7C3T - chains A and B; structure by X-ray diffraction, 2.07 A resolution.

# Chain A (and B)
Molecule: Cytidine and deoxycytidylate deaminase zinc-binding region
Organism: Nitrosomonas europaea (strain ATCC 19718 / CIP 103999 / KCTC 2705 / NBRC 14298)
Notes: chain B of this document is another copy of the same molecule, construct and numbering; everything in this record applies to it too
UniProt: Q82Y41 (Q82Y41_NITEU); numbering as in UniProt (aligned over 1-193)
Chain sequence (195 residues; row label = number of the first residue in the row; numbers below 1 keep their minus sign (Gly-1 is residue -1)):
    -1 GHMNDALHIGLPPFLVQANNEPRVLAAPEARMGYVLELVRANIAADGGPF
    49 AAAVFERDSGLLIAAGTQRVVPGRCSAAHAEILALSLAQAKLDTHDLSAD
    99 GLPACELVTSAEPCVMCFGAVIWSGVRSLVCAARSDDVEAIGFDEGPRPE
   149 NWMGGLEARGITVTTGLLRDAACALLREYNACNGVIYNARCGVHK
Not modelled in the structure: -1 to 2, 190-193 (chain B: 182-193)
Cystine bridges: Cys180-Cys189
Differences from the reference sequence: expression tag (-1 to 0); engineered mutation Gln66 (Asn in Q82Y41)
Bound ions: Zn2+: His77, Cys112, Cys115
Residues lining bound ligands: 8-azaguanine (AZG; 5-amino-1H-[1,2,3]triazolo[4,5-d]pyrimidin-7-ol): Phe48, Gln66, His77, Ala78, Glu79, Cys112, Val136, Phe141, Asp142, Glu143
Reported in the primary citation:
  - conformationally variable residues (side-chain flip): Gln66
  - binding site for 8-azaguanine: Glu143
  - mutagenesis - N66Q: abolished catalytic activity on guanine
  - mutagenesis - N66Q, E143D: abolished catalytic activity on ammeline
  - catalytic residues: Glu79 (citing earlier work)
  - mutagenesis - E79A, E143A, E143L, E143Q: abolished catalytic activity
  - catalytic residues: Glu143
  - mutagenesis - F48A (1000-fold), E143D (100-fold): decreased catalytic activity on guanine
  - mutagenesis - E143D: decreased binding to ammeline
  - mutagenesis - E110A: unchanged catalytic activity on guanine
  - mutagenesis - E110A: unchanged catalytic activity on ammeline
  - mutagenesis - F141A (10,000-fold): decreased catalytic activity
  - mutagenesis - F141A: decreased binding to 8-azaguanine
  - mutagenesis - E143L, E143Q: unchanged stability

# Interface between chain A and chain B
Residue-residue contacts - 86 pairs, chain A then chain B:
  Asp3(A) with Leu9(B)
  Ala4(A) with His6(B); Ile7(B); Leu9(B); Leu85(B)
  Leu5(A) with Leu5(B); His6(B); Ile7(B), hydrogen bond (backbone-backbone); Leu81(B), hydrophobic; Ser84(B)
  His6(A) with Ala4(B); Leu5(B); His6(B)
  Ile7(A) with Ala4(B); Leu5(B), hydrogen bond (backbone-backbone)
  Gly8(A) with Asp3(B)
  Leu9(A) with Asn2(B); Asp3(B), hydrogen bond (backbone-backbone); Ala4(B), hydrophobic
  Val14(A) with Asn2(B); Asp3(B)
  Asn18(A) with Asn2(B)
  Val68(A) with His93(B)
  Val69(A) with His93(B)
  Arg72(A) with Gln87(B); Asp91(B), salt bridge; Thr92(B); His93(B)
  Cys73(A) with Ser84(B); Gln87(B); His93(B)
  Ser74(A) with Gln87(B), hydrogen bond; His93(B); Trp121(B); Ser122(B)
  Ala75(A) with Ser84(B)
  His77(A) with Trp121(B)
  Leu81(A) with Leu5(B), hydrophobic
  Ser84(A) with Leu5(B); Cys73(B); Ala75(B)
  Leu85(A) with Ala4(B); Leu5(B), hydrophobic
  Gln87(A) with Arg72(B); Cys73(B); Ser74(B), hydrogen bond
  Ala88(A) with His0(B); Arg72(B)
  Lys89(A) with His0(B)
  Asp91(A) with Arg72(B), salt bridge
  Thr92(A) with Arg72(B)
  His93(A) with Val68(B); Arg72(B); Cys73(B); Ser74(B)
  Cys112(A) with Trp121(B), hydrogen bond
  Val113(A) with Val113(B), hydrophobic; Gly117(B)
  Met114(A) with Met114(B); Gly117(B); Ala118(B), hydrophobic; Trp121(B)
  Phe116(A) with Pro145(B)
  Gly117(A) with Val113(B); Met114(B)
  Ala118(A) with Met114(B), hydrophobic
  Ile120(A) with Pro145(B)
  Trp121(A) with Ser74(B); His77(B); Cys112(B); Met114(B); Asp142(B); Glu143(B); Gly144(B)
  Ser122(A) with Ser74(B)
  Asp142(A) with Trp121(B)
  Glu143(A) with Trp121(B)
  Gly144(A) with Trp121(B)
  Pro145(A) with Phe116(B); Ile120(B); Pro147(B); Arg157(B)
  Arg146(A) with Pro147(B)
  Pro147(A) with Pro145(B)
  Arg157(A) with Asp142(B), salt bridge; Pro145(B)
Other interface residues (no listed pair), chain A (42 interface residues in all): Ile80
Other interface residues (no listed pair), chain B (43 interface residues in all): Met1, Gly8, Val14, Val69, Ile80, Ala88, Arg146

# Overview
42 residues of chain A face 43 of chain B across their interface, with 6 hydrogen bonds and 3 salt bridges.
Polar pairs include Arg72(A)-Asp91(B), Arg157(A)-Asp142(B) and Ser74(A)-Gln87(B). From the paper: catalytic
residues Glu79(A) and Glu143(A); E79A, E143A and E143L of chain A, among others, abolish catalytic activity; 9
substitutions were tested in all.
Chain A and chain B are both Cytidine and deoxycytidylate deaminase zinc-binding region (Nitrosomonas europaea
(strain ATCC 19718 / CIP 103999 / KCTC 2705 / NBRC 14298)); the structure, Crystal structure of NE0047 (N66Q)
mutant in complex with 8-azaguanine, was determined by X-ray diffraction (same publication as 7C3S and 7C3U).
